PDB entry 4JLK | X-ray diffraction, 1.89 A resolution | chains A and B

[Chain A (and B)]
Molecule: Deoxycytidine kinase
From: Homo sapiens
Notes: EC 2.7.1.74; chain B of this document is another copy of the same molecule, construct and numbering; everything in this record applies to it too
Reference sequence: P27707 (DCK_HUMAN); residues 1-260 here = UniProt positions 1-260
Chain sequence (280 residues; numbered -19 to 260; the number before each row is that of its first residue; numbers below 1 keep their minus sign (Met-19 is residue -19)):
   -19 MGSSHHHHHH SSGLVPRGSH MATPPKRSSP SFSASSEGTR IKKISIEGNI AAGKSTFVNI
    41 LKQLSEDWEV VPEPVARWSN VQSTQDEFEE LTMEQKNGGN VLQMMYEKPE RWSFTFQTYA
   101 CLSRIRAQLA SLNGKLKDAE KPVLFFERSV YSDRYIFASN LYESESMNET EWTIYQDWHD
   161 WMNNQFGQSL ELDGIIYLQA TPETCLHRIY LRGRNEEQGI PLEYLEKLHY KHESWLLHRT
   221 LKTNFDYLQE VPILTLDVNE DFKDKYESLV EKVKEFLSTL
Unresolved in the structure: -19 to 19, 61-70, 165-166 (chain B: -19 to 18, 62-70)
Sequence notes: initiating methionine (-19); expression tag (-18 to 0); engineered mutation Ser9 (Cys in P27707), Ser45 (Cys in P27707), Ser59 (Cys in P27707), Glu74 (Ser in P27707), Ser146 (Cys in P27707)
Residues lining bound ligands:
  - 1NO (2-[({2-[3-(2-fluoroethoxy)-4-methoxyphenyl]-5-methyl-1,3-thiazol-4-yl}methyl)sulfanyl]pyrimidine-4,6-diamine), molecule 1: Ile30, Ser59, Leu82, Tyr86, Arg194, Glu196, Glu197, Gly199, Ile200, Pro201, Tyr204
  - 1NO, molecule 2: Glu53, Val55, Leu82, Met85, Tyr86, Pro89, Phe96, Gln97, Ala100, Arg104, Arg128, Asp133, Phe137, Asn140, Leu141, Ser144, Ser146, Tyr204
  - UDP (uridine-5'-diphosphate): Asn29, Ile30, Ala31, Ala32, Gly33, Lys34, Ser35, Thr36, Glu127, Arg188, Leu191, Arg192, Asp241, Phe242, Lys243
Swiss-Prot annotation at these positions:
  - active site: Glu127 (Proton acceptor)
  - binding site (ATP): Gly28 to Thr36, Arg188 to Arg192, Glu240 to Phe242
  - binding site (substrate): Glu53, Tyr86, Gln97, Arg128, Asp133, Glu197
  - modified residue: Ser11 (Phosphoserine), Ser15 (Phosphoserine), Thr72 (Phosphothreonine)
  - mutagenesis: Ala100 (A100V: Strongly increased catalytic efficiency towards deoxycytidine; when associated with M-104 and A-133), Arg104 (R104L: Strongly increased catalytic efficiency towards deoxythymidine; when associated with A-133; R104M: Strongly increased catalytic efficiency towards deoxycytidine ...), Asp133 (D133A: Strongly increased catalytic efficiency towards deoxycytidine; when associated with V-100 and M-104. Strongly increased catalytic efficiency towards deoxythymidine; when associated with L-104)
Reported in the primary citation:
  - binding site for 1NO: Glu53, Val55, Leu82, Phe96, Gln97, Asp133

[How chain A and chain B interact]
Pairs across the interface (50):
  Met73(A) - Thr153(B)
  Met73(A) - Asp157(B)
  Asn77(A) - Thr153(B)  hydrogen bond
  Asn77(A) - Ile154(B)
  Asn80(A) - Thr150(B)
  Met84(A) - Asn148(B)
  Met84(A) - Thr150(B)
  Glu90(A) - Arg91(B)  hydrogen bond (backbone-side chain)
  Arg91(A) - Glu90(B)  hydrogen bond (side chain-backbone)
  Arg91(A) - Arg91(B)  hydrogen bond (backbone-side chain)
  Arg91(A) - Glu151(B)  salt bridge
  Trp92(A) - Asn148(B)
  Trp92(A) - Glu151(B)
  Phe94(A) - Thr95(B)
  Thr95(A) - Phe94(B)
  Tyr99(A) - Ile154(B)  hydrophobic
  Tyr99(A) - Asp157(B)  hydrogen bond
  Leu102(A) - Trp158(B)
  Leu102(A) - Trp161(B)  hydrophobic
  Ile105(A) - Trp161(B)  hydrophobic
  Arg106(A) - Asp157(B)  salt bridge
  Arg106(A) - Trp161(B)
  Leu109(A) - Trp161(B)  hydrophobic
  Leu109(A) - Gln165(B)
  Asn148(A) - Met84(B)
  Asn148(A) - Trp92(B)
  Thr150(A) - Asn80(B)
  Thr150(A) - Met84(B)
  Glu151(A) - Arg91(B)  salt bridge
  Glu151(A) - Trp92(B)
  Thr153(A) - Met73(B)
  Thr153(A) - Asn77(B)
  Ile154(A) - Asn77(B)
  Ile154(A) - Thr95(B)
  Ile154(A) - Tyr99(B)  hydrophobic
  Asp157(A) - Tyr99(B)  hydrogen bond
  Asp157(A) - Arg106(B)  salt bridge
  Trp158(A) - Thr98(B)
  Trp158(A) - Leu102(B)  hydrophobic
  Trp158(A) - Trp158(B)
  Trp161(A) - Leu102(B)  hydrophobic
  Trp161(A) - Ile105(B)  hydrophobic
  Trp161(A) - Arg106(B)
  Trp161(A) - Leu109(B)  hydrophobic
  Trp161(A) - Met162(B)  hydrophobic
  Trp161(A) - Phe166(B)  hydrophobic
  Met162(A) - Trp158(B)
  Met162(A) - Trp161(B)  hydrophobic
  Met162(A) - Met162(B)  hydrophobic
  Met162(A) - Phe166(B)
Other interface residues (no listed pair), chain A (27 interface residues in all): Val81, Thr98, Asn164, Gly167
Other interface residues (no listed pair), chain B (27 interface residues in all): Val81

[Overview]
The chain A/chain B interface involves 27 residues from each chain, with 6 hydrogen bonds and 4 salt bridges.
Polar pairs include Arg91(A)-Glu151(B), Arg106(A)-Asp157(B) and Asn77(A)-Thr153(B). Bound to chain A: UDP and
compound 1NO. The paper reports a binding site for 1NO at Glu53(A), Val55(A) and Leu82(A) among others.
Chain A and chain B are both Deoxycytidine kinase (Homo sapiens); the structure, Human dCK C4S-S74E mutant in
complex with UDP and the F2.2.1 inhibitoR
(2-[({2-[3-(2-FLUOROETHOXY)-4-METHOXYPHENYL]-5-METHYL-1,3-THIAZOL-4-YL}METHYL)SULFANYL]PYRIMIDINE-4,6-DIAMINE),
was determined by X-ray diffraction, deposited together with 4L5B.
